4CDW - chains C and D of the 4 polymer chains in the assembly; structure by X-ray diffraction, 2.80 A resolution.

# Chain C
Protein: VP3
Organism: Enterovirus A71
Reference sequence: B2ZUN0 (B2ZUN0_9ENTO); residues 1-242 here correspond to UniProt positions 324-565 (UniProt number = residue number + 323)
Sequence (242 residues; row label = number of the first residue in the row):
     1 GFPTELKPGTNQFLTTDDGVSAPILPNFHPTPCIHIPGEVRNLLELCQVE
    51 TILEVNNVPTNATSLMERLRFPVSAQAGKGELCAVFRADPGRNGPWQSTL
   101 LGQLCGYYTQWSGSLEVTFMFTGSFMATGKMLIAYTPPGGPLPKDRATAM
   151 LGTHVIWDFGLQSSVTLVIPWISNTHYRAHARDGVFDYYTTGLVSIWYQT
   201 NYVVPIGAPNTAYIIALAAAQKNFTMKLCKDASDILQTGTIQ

# Chain D
Protein: VP4
Organism: Enterovirus A71
Reference sequence: B2ZUN0 (B2ZUN0_9ENTO); numbering as in UniProt (aligned over 1-69)
Sequence (69 residues; each row starts with the number of its first residue):
     1 MGSQVSTQRSGSHENSNSATEGSTINYTTINYYKDSYAATAGKQSLKQDP
    51 DKFANPVKDIFTEMAAPLK
Unresolved in the structure: 1-11

# Chain C / chain D interface
Contacting residue pairs (47):
  Asp-18(C) with Thr-40(D); Ala-41(D), hydrogen bond (side chain-backbone); Gly-42(D), hydrogen bond (side chain-backbone)
  Gly-19(C) with Thr-40(D)
  Val-20(C) with Ile-30(D); Tyr-32(D), hydrophobic; Tyr-33(D), hydrophobic; Ala-38(D); Thr-40(D)
  Ser-21(C) with Tyr-33(D); Ala-38(D)
  Ala-22(C) with Tyr-33(D)
  Pro-23(C) with Tyr-33(D); Asp-35(D); Tyr-37(D); Ala-38(D)
  Ile-24(C) with Tyr-37(D)
  Leu-25(C) with Tyr-37(D), hydrogen bond (backbone-side chain)
  Pro-26(C) with Lys-34(D); Asp-35(D)
  Asn-27(C) with Asn-15(D), hydrogen bond; Lys-34(D); Asp-35(D), hydrogen bond (backbone-side chain)
  Phe-28(C) with Asn-17(D), hydrogen bond (backbone-side chain)
  His-29(C) with Ser-16(D)
  Pro-30(C) with Asn-17(D)
  Gly-38(C) with Lys-52(D); Phe-53(D)
  Glu-39(C) with Lys-52(D), hydrogen bond (backbone-side chain); Phe-53(D)
  Val-40(C) with Phe-53(D), hydrophobic
  Arg-41(C) with Thr-24(D); Lys-47(D); Lys-52(D)
  Asn-42(C) with Gln-48(D)
  Leu-44(C) with Gln-48(D)
  Glu-45(C) with Gln-48(D); Asp-49(D), hydrogen bond (side chain-backbone); Pro-50(D)
  Gln-48(C) with Pro-50(D); Ala-54(D)
  Val-49(C) with Phe-53(D), hydrophobic; Ala-54(D)
  Leu-161(C) with Leu-68(D)
  Gln-162(C) with Ala-66(D); Pro-67(D); Leu-68(D), hydrogen bond (side chain-backbone)
Other interface residues (no listed pair), chain C (26 interface residues in all): Leu-46, Lys-222
Other interface residues (no listed pair), chain D (28 interface residues in all): Ser-18, Ile-25, Asn-31, Ala-39

# In short
The interface between chain C and chain D involves 26 residues on one side and 28 on the other, with 9
hydrogen bonds. Polar pairs include Asp-18(C)/Ala-41(D), Asp-18(C)/Gly-42(D) and Leu-25(C)/Tyr-37(D).
Chain C is VP3 and chain D is VP4, both from Enterovirus A71; the structure, Crystal structure of human
Enterovirus 71 in complex with the uncoating inhibitor GPP4, was determined by X-ray diffraction, deposited
together with 4CDQ, 4CDU, 4CDX, 4CEW and 4CEY.
